8Q1J - chains A and B of the 3 polymer chains in the assembly; structure by X-ray diffraction, 2.87 A resolution.

== Chain A ==
Protein: Lysine-specific histone demethylase 1A
From: Homo sapiens
Reference sequence: O60341 (KDM1A_HUMAN); residues 123-852 here = UniProt positions 123-852
Sequence (730 residues; numbered 123 to 852; the number before each row is that of its first residue):
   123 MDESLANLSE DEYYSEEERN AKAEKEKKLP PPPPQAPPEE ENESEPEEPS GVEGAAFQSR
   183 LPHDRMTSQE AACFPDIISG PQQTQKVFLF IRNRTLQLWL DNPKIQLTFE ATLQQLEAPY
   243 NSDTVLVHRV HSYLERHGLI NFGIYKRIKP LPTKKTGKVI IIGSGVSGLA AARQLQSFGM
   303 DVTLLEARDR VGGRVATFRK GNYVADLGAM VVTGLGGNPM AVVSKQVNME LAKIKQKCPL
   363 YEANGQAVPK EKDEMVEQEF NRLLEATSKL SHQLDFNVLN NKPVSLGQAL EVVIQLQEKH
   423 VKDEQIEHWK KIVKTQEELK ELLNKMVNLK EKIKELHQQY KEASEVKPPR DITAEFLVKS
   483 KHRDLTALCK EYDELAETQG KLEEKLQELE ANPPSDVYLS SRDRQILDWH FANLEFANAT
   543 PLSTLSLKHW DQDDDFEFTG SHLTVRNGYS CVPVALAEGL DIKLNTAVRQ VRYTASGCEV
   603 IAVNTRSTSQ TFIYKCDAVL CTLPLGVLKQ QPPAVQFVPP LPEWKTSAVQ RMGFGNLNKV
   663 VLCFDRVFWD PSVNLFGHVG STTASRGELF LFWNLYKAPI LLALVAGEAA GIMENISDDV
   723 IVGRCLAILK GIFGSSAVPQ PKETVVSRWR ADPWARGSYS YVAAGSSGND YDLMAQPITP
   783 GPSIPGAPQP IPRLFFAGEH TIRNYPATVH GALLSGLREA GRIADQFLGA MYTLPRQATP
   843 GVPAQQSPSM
Disordered / not traced: 123-170, 837-852
Sequence notes: conflict Lys391 (Tyr in O60341)
Residues lining bound ligands: FAD (flavin-adenine dinucleotide): Ile284, Gly285, Ser286, Gly287, Val288, Ser289, Gly290, Leu307, Glu308, Ala309, Arg310, Gly314, Gly315, Arg316, Val317, Leu329, Gly330, Ala331, Met332, Val333, Thr588, Ala589, Val590, Thr624, Leu625, Pro626, Val629, Val637, Leu659, Lys661, Trp751, Trp756, Ser760, Tyr761, Gly800, Glu801, Ala809, Thr810, Val811, His812, Ala814
Reported in the primary citation:
  - conformationally variable residues (side-chain flip): Lys391
  - mutagenesis - H564A: decreased catalytic activity

== Chain B ==
Protein: REST corepressor 1
From: Homo sapiens
Reference sequence: Q9UKL0 (RCOR1_HUMAN); residue numbers follow UniProt; this construct covers 305-482
Sequence (178 residues; numbered 305 to 482; the number before each row is that of its first residue):
   305 RAKRKPPKGM FLSQEDVEAV SANATAATTV LRQLDMELVS VKRQIQNIKQ TNSALKEKLD
   365 GGIEPYRLPE VIQKCNARWT TEEQLLAVQA IRKYGRDFQA ISDVIGNKSV VQVKNFFVNY
   425 RRRFNIDEVL QEWEAEHGKE ETNGPSNQKP VKSPDNSIKM PEEEDEAPVL DVRYASAS
Disordered / not traced: 305-311, 441-482
Reported in the primary citation:
  - conformationally variable residues: Lys312

== Interface between chain A and chain B ==
Residue-residue contacts (97):
  Asn383(A) - Lys312(B)
  Arg384(A) - Lys312(B)
  Arg384(A) - Gly313(B)
  Arg384(A) - Met314(B)  hydrogen bond
  Glu387(A) - Lys312(B)
  Ala388(A) - Met314(B)  hydrophobic
  Ala388(A) - Leu316(B)
  Lys391(A) - Met314(B)
  Lys391(A) - Leu316(B)  hydrogen bond (side chain-backbone)
  Leu396(A) - Leu316(B)
  Leu396(A) - Gln318(B)
  Phe398(A) - Ser325(B)
  Leu401(A) - Ser325(B)
  Asn402(A) - Ala326(B)
  Val415(A) - Met314(B)  hydrophobic
  Gln417(A) - Val324(B)
  Gln417(A) - Ala331(B)
  Leu418(A) - Asp320(B)
  Leu418(A) - Val321(B)  hydrophobic
  Leu418(A) - Val324(B)  hydrophobic
  Gln419(A) - Met314(B)
  Gln419(A) - Phe315(B)
  Glu420(A) - Leu335(B)
  Lys421(A) - Asp320(B)  salt bridge
  Lys421(A) - Leu335(B)
  Lys421(A) - Leu338(B)
  His422(A) - Phe315(B)
  Lys424(A) - Leu338(B)
  Lys424(A) - Asp339(B)
  Asp425(A) - Leu338(B)
  Gln427(A) - Leu342(B)
  Ile428(A) - Leu338(B)
  Ile428(A) - Glu341(B)
  Ile428(A) - Leu342(B)  hydrophobic
  Trp431(A) - Leu342(B)
  Trp431(A) - Val345(B)
  Trp431(A) - Lys346(B)
  Trp431(A) - Ile349(B)
  Ile434(A) - Ile349(B)  hydrophobic
  Val435(A) - Ile349(B)  hydrophobic
  Gln438(A) - Ile349(B)
  Gln438(A) - Ile352(B)
  Gln438(A) - Lys353(B)
  Gln438(A) - Asn356(B)  hydrogen bond (backbone-side chain)
  Glu439(A) - Ile352(B)
  Leu441(A) - Asn356(B)
  Lys442(A) - Thr355(B)
  Lys442(A) - Asn356(B)  hydrogen bond (backbone-side chain)
  Leu445(A) - Asn356(B)
  Leu445(A) - Leu359(B)  hydrophobic
  Leu445(A) - Lys360(B)
  Asn446(A) - Leu359(B)
  Met448(A) - Leu363(B)  hydrophobic
  Val449(A) - Leu363(B)  hydrophobic
  Lys452(A) - Lys362(B)  hydrogen bond (side chain-backbone)
  Lys452(A) - Leu363(B)  hydrogen bond (side chain-backbone)
  Lys452(A) - Asp364(B)  salt bridge
  Lys452(A) - Gly366(B)
  Ile455(A) - Ile367(B)  hydrophobic
  Ile455(A) - Tyr370(B)  hydrophobic
  Lys456(A) - Tyr370(B)
  His459(A) - Pro369(B)
  His459(A) - Tyr370(B)
  His459(A) - Leu372(B)
  Tyr462(A) - Leu372(B)  hydrophobic
  Ile474(A) - Leu389(B)  hydrophobic
  Ile474(A) - Leu390(B)  hydrophobic
  Ile474(A) - Gln393(B)
  Thr475(A) - Gln393(B)
  Phe478(A) - Leu390(B)
  Phe478(A) - Gln393(B)
  Phe478(A) - Ala394(B)
  Phe478(A) - Lys397(B)
  Phe478(A) - Val408(B)  hydrophobic
  Lys481(A) - Leu390(B)
  Lys481(A) - Val408(B)  hydrogen bond (side chain-backbone)
  Lys481(A) - Ile409(B)
  Ser482(A) - Lys397(B)
  Ser482(A) - Tyr398(B)  hydrogen bond (backbone-side chain)
  His484(A) - Leu372(B)
  His484(A) - Val375(B)
  Arg485(A) - Tyr398(B)
  Arg485(A) - Gln403(B)
  Arg485(A) - Ala404(B)
  Arg485(A) - Asp407(B)  salt bridge
  Arg485(A) - Val408(B)
  Asp486(A) - Lys397(B)  salt bridge
  Asp486(A) - Tyr398(B)  hydrogen bond
  Leu487(A) - Tyr370(B)
  Leu487(A) - Leu372(B)  hydrophobic
  Cys491(A) - Ile367(B)  hydrophobic
  Cys491(A) - Arg371(B)
  Tyr494(A) - Gly366(B)
  Tyr494(A) - Ile367(B)  hydrophobic
  Asp495(A) - Arg371(B)  salt bridge
  Glu505(A) - Lys360(B)  salt bridge
  Leu508(A) - Lys353(B)
Also at the interface, not in a pair above, chain A (54 interface residues in all): Leu392, Lys432, Glu477, Thr488
Also at the interface, not in a pair above, chain B (54 interface residues in all): Ser317, Val334, Gln348, Gly365, Pro373, Glu386, Asp401
From the paper, about this interface:
  - interface residues, chain A: Lys391(A)

== Overview ==
The chain A/chain B interface involves 54 residues from each chain; the contacts include 9 hydrogen bonds and
6 salt bridges. Among the polar pairs are Lys421(A)-Asp320(B), Lys452(A)-Asp364(B) and Arg485(A)-Asp407(B).
Bound to chain A: flavin-adenine dinucleotide. The paper reports that H564A of chain A reduces catalytic
activity; the interface residue Lys391(A).
Here chain A is Lysine-specific histone demethylase 1A and chain B is REST corepressor 1, both from Homo
sapiens. Entry 8Q1J (LSD1 Y391K-CoREST bound to Acetylated K14 of Histone H3) was determined by X-ray
diffraction (same publication as 8Q1G and 8Q1H).
